7WWD - chain A; structure by X-ray diffraction, 2.39 A resolution.

# Chain A
Molecule: Phosphatidylinositol transfer protein CSR1
From: Saccharomyces cerevisiae S288C
Notes: engineered mutation(s): deletion of loop residues (44-49 and 61-66)
UniProtKB: Q06705 (CSR1_YEAST); residue numbers follow UniProt; this construct covers 2-35, 48-408
Chain sequence (400 residues; row label = number of the first residue in the row; note: 12 numbers in that range are skipped by the numbering (no residue carries them; nothing is unmodelled there); numbers below 1 keep their minus sign (Gly-3 is residue -3)):
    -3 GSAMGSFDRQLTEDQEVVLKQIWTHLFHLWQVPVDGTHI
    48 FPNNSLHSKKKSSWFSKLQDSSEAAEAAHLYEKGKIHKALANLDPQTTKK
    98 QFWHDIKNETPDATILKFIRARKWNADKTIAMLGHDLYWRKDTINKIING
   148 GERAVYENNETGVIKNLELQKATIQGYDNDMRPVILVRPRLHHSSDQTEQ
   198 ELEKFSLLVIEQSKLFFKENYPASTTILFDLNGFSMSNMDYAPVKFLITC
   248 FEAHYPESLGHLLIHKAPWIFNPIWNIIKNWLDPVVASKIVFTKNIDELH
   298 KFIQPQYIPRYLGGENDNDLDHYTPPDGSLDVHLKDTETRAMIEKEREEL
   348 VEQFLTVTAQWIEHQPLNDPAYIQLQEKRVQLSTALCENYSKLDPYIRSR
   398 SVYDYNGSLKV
Disordered / not traced: -3 to 5, 48-81
Differences from the reference sequence: expression tag (-3 to 1)
Ligand contacts: squalene (SQL; (6E,10E,14E,18E)-2,6,10,15,19,23-hexamethyltetracosa-2,6,10,14,18,22-hexaene): Lys168, Ala169, Val184, Pro186, His189, Leu199, Phe202, Ser203, Val206, Ile207, Ile224, Phe226, Leu228, Phe231, Asn235, Met236, Asp237, Pro240, Val241, Leu244, Ile245, Phe248, Leu256, Leu259, Ile261, Phe268, Ile275, Leu279, Val283
Curated features (UniProtKB/Swiss-Prot):
  - modified residue: Ser2 (N-acetylserine)
Reported in the primary citation:
  - binding site for squalene: Phe226, Met236, Leu244, Phe248, Leu256, Leu259
  - specificity-determining residues: Phe226, Leu244
  - conformationally variable residues (side-chain flip): Arg119, Lys120, Met236, Phe248, Leu256, Leu259
  - specificity-determining residues: Ile171, Ile182, Ile207, Ile224 (proposed by the authors, not directly observed)

# Summary
Ligands of chain A: squalene. From the paper: a binding site for squalene at Phe226, Met236 and Leu244 among
others; specificity determinants Phe226, Leu244 and Ile171 among others.
Chain A is Phosphatidylinositol transfer protein CSR1 (Saccharomyces cerevisiae S288C); the structure, Crystal
structure of Saccharomyces cerevisiae Sfh2 complexed with squalene, was determined by X-ray diffraction (same
publication as 7WVT, 7WWE and 7WWG).
